6HA5 - chain A; structure by X-ray diffraction, 1.87 A resolution.

# Chain A
Molecule: Endoglucanase, putative
From: Neosartorya fumigata
Notes: EC 3.2.1.-
Reference sequence: Q4WP32 (Q4WP32_ASPFU); residues 1-229 here correspond to UniProt positions 22-250 (UniProt number = residue number + 21)
Chain sequence (229 residues; each row starts with the number of its first residue):
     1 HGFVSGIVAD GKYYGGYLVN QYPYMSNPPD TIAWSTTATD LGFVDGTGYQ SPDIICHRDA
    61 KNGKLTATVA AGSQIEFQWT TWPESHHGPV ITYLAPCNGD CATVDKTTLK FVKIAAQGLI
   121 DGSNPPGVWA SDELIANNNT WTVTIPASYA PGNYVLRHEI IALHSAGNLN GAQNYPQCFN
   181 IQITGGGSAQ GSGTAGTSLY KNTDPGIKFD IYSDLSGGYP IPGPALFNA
Unresolved in the structure: 229
Construct notes: engineered mutation Val-90 (Leu111 in Q4WP32), Ser-131 (Asp152 in Q4WP32), Leu-134 (Met155 in Q4WP32), Trp-141 (Ala162 in Q4WP32)
Modified residues: His-1 (4-methyl-histidine; HIC)
Cystine bridges: Cys-56/Cys-178, Cys-97/Cys-101
Bound ions: Cu ion: His-1, His-86
Curated features (UniProtKB/Swiss-Prot):
  - binding site (Cu(2+)): His-1, His-86, Tyr-175
  - binding site (O2): His-164, Gln-173
  - modified residue: His-1 (Methylhistidine)
  - glycosylation: Asn-138 (N-linked (GlcNAc...) asparagine)

# Summary
His-1 and His-86 form the Cu ion site. From UniProt: 3 Cu2+-binding residues and O2-binding residues His-164
and Gln-173.
Chain A is Endoglucanase, putative (Neosartorya fumigata); the structure, AFGH61B L90V/D131S/M134L/A141W
variant, was determined by X-ray diffraction (same publication as 6H1Z and 6HAQ).
